3OYB - chains A and C of the 4 polymer chains in the assembly; structure by X-ray diffraction, 2.54 A resolution.

[Chain A]
Name: PFV integrase
Source organism: Human spumaretrovirus
UniProt: P14350 (POL_FOAMV); residues 1-392 here correspond to UniProt positions 752-1143 (UniProt number = residue number + 751)
Chain sequence (395 residues; row label = number of the first residue in the row; numbers below 1 keep their minus sign (Gly-2 is residue -2)):
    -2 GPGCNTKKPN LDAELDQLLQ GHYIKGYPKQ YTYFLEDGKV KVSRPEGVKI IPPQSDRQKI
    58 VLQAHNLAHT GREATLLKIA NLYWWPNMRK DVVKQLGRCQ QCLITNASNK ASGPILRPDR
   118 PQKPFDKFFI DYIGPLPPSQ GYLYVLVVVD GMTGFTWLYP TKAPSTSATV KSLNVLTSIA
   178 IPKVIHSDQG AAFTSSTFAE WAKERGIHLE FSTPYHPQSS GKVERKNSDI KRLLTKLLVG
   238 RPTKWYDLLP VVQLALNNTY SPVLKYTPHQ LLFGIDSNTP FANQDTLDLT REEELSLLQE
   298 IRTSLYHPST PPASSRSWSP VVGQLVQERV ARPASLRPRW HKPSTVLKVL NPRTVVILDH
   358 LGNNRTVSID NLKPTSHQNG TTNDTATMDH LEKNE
Unresolved in the structure: -2 to 7, 376-392
Sequence notes: expression tag (-2 to 0); variant Ser217 (Gly968 in P14350), Gly218 (Ser969 in P14350)
Metal / ion sites: Zn2+: His62, His66, Cys96, Cys99; Mg2+ site 1: Asp128, Asp185 (together with magnesium); Mg2+ site 2: Asp128, Glu221 (together with magnesium)
Residues lining bound ligands: magnesium (ZZX; (6S)-2-(3-chloro-4-fluorobenzyl)-8-ethyl-10-hydroxy-N,6-dimethyl-1,9-dioxo-1,2,6,7,8,9-hexahydropyrazino[1',2':1,5]pyrrolo[2,3-d]pyridazine-4-carboxamide): Asp128, Tyr129, Asp185, Gln186, Gly187, Tyr212, Pro214, Gln215, Glu221
What the authors report for this chain:
  - Mg2+ coordination: Asp128, Asp185, Glu221
  - catalytic residues: Asp128, Asp185, Glu221
  - binding site for magnesium: Gly187, Tyr212, Pro214
  - conformationally variable residues (loop rearrangement, side-chain flip): Tyr212, Ala328
  - contacts within the chain: Ser209-Ser217, Asp128-Asn224 (hydrogen bond), Tyr212-Ala328
  - mutagenesis - S217H (Kd 200 nM): decreased binding to magnesium
  - mutagenesis - N224H (Kd 25 nM): unchanged binding to magnesium
  - mutagenesis - S217Q, N224H: decreased catalytic activity
  - mutagenesis - S217H: increased catalytic activity

[Chain C]
Molecule: 19-nt DNA strand
Sequence (19 nucleotides; numbered 1 to 19; the number before each row is that of its first residue):
     1 ATTGTCATGG AATTTCGCA

[Interface between chain A and chain C]
Residue-residue contacts (42; chain A residue first):
  Ile112(A) - DG4(C)  phosphate contact
  Ile112(A) - DT5(C)  base contact
  Leu113(A) - DT3(C)  base contact
  Leu113(A) - DG4(C)  hydrogen bond to the phosphate
  Arg114(A) - DG4(C)  sugar contact
  Arg114(A) - DT5(C)  salt bridge to the phosphate
  Pro115(A) - DT3(C)  base contact
  Pro115(A) - DG4(C)  phosphate contact
  Pro115(A) - DT5(C)  phosphate contact
  Lys124(A) - DT3(C)  base contact
  His183(A) - DT3(C)  phosphate contact
  Glu207(A) - DT2(C)  phosphate contact
  Glu207(A) - DT3(C)  base contact
  Phe208(A) - DT2(C)  sugar contact
  Ser209(A) - DT3(C)  phosphate contact
  Thr210(A) - DT2(C)  phosphate contact
  Thr210(A) - DT3(C)  hydrogen bond to the phosphate
  His213(A) - DG4(C)  salt bridge to the phosphate
  Gln215(A) - DG4(C)  sugar contact
  Ser216(A) - DT3(C)  hydrogen bond to the phosphate
  Gly218(A) - DG4(C)  hydrogen bond to the base
  Gly218(A) - DT5(C)  sugar contact
  Lys219(A) - DT5(C)  sugar contact
  Lys219(A) - DC6(C)  phosphate contact
  Arg222(A) - DG4(C)  base contact
  Arg222(A) - DT5(C)  hydrogen bond to the base
  Arg222(A) - DC6(C)  hydrogen bond to the base
  Arg222(A) - DA7(C)  hydrogen bond to the sugar
  Asp226(A) - DA7(C)  sugar contact
  Arg229(A) - DA7(C)  hydrogen bond to the phosphate
  Arg229(A) - DT8(C)  salt bridge to the phosphate
  Ser258(A) - DA7(C)  hydrogen bond to the phosphate
  Pro259(A) - DA7(C)  phosphate contact
  Pro259(A) - DT8(C)  base contact
  Lys345(A) - DA1(C)  base contact
  Leu347(A) - DA1(C)  base contact
  Leu347(A) - DT2(C)  sugar contact
  Asn348(A) - DT2(C)  hydrogen bond to the base
  Asn348(A) - DT3(C)  hydrogen bond to the sugar
  Arg350(A) - DG4(C)  salt bridge to the phosphate
  Thr351(A) - DT3(C)  sugar contact
  Thr363(A) - DA1(C)  base contact
Interface residues without a listed pair, chain A (31 interface residues in all): Arg117, His205, Glu221, Lys233, Val353

[Overview]
The interface between chain A and chain C involves 31 residues on one side and 8 on the other; the contacts
include 11 hydrogen bonds and 4 salt bridges. Polar pairs include Gly218(A)-DG4(C), Arg222(A)-DT5(C) and
Arg222(A)-DC6(C). From the paper: catalytic residues Asp128(A), Asp185(A) and Glu221(A); S217Q and N224H of
chain A reduce catalytic activity.
Here chain A is PFV integrase (Human spumaretrovirus) and chain C is a 19-nt DNA strand. Entry 3OYB (Crystal
structure of the Prototype Foamy Virus (PFV) intasome in complex with magnesium and the INSTI ...) was
determined by X-ray diffraction, deposited together with 3OYA, 3OYC, 3OYD, 3OYE, 3OYF, 3OYG and 4 further
entries.
